Entry 8E83 (X-ray diffraction, 2.00 A resolution); this record covers chain A.

Chain A:
Molecule: Isoflavone synthase 1
Organism: Medicago truncatula
Notes: EC 1.14.14.87
UniProtKB: Q49BZ0 (Q49BZ0_MEDTR); residue numbers follow UniProt; this construct covers 35-522
Amino-acid sequence (503 residues; each row starts with the number of its first residue):
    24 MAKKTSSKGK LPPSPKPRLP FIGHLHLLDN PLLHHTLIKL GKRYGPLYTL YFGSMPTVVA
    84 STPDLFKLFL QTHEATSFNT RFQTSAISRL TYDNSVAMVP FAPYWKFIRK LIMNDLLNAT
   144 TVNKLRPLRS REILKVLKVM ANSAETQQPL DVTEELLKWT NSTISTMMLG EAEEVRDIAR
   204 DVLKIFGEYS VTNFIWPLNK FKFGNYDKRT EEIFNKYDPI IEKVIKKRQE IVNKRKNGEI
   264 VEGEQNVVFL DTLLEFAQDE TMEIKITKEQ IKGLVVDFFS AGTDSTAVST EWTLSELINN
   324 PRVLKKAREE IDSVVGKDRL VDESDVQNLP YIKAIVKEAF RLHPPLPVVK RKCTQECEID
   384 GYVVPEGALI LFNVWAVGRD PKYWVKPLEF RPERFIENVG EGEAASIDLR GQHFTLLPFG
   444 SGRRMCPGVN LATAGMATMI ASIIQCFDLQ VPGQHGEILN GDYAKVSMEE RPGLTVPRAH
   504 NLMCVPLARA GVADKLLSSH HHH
Unresolved in the structure: 24-29, 97-107, 284-288, 422-430, 435-437, 521-526
Construct notes: expression tag (24-34, 523-526)
Bound ions: heme Fe near Cys-449 (its only coordinating residue here)
Residues lining bound ligands: heme (HEM): Val-119, Val-122, Trp-128, Ile-131, Ile-135, Leu-140, Ile-187, Met-191, Phe-272, Phe-301, Ala-304, Gly-305, Thr-306, Ser-308, Thr-309, Arg-433, Thr-438, Leu-440, Ser-444, Gly-445, Arg-446, Met-448, Cys-449, Pro-450, Gly-451, Val-452, Ala-455
From the paper describing this entry:
  - heme coordination: Cys-449
  - binding site for heme: Val-119, Val-122, Trp-128, Phe-301, Ala-304, Thr-306, Ser-308, Arg-433, Thr-438 to Pro-450, Ala-455
  - binding site for sulfate ion: Leu-113 (from molecular simulation)
  - binding site for heme: Leu-439, Leu-440 (from molecular simulation)
  - mutagenesis - S308A: abolished catalytic activity
  - catalytic residues: Ser-308
  - contacts within the chain: Asp-116/Lys-373 (salt bridge)
  - catalytic residues: Lys-373 (citing earlier work)

Overview:
Ligands of chain A: heme. The paper reports catalytic residues Ser-308 and Lys-373; S308A abolishes catalytic
activity.
Chain A is Isoflavone synthase 1 (Medicago truncatula); the structure, Structure of 2-hydroxyisoflavanone
synthase from Medicago truncatula, was determined by X-ray diffraction (same publication as 8EA1 and 8EA2).
